Entry 7JR9 (electron microscopy, 2.95 A resolution); this record covers chains B and E of the 7 polymer chains in the assembly.

== Chain B ==
Name: Radial spoke protein 9
Organism: Chlamydomonas reinhardtii
Reference sequence: Q27YU5 (Q27YU5_CHLRE); residues 1-269 here = UniProt positions 1-269
Amino-acid sequence (269 residues; numbered 1 to 269; the number before each row is that of its first residue):
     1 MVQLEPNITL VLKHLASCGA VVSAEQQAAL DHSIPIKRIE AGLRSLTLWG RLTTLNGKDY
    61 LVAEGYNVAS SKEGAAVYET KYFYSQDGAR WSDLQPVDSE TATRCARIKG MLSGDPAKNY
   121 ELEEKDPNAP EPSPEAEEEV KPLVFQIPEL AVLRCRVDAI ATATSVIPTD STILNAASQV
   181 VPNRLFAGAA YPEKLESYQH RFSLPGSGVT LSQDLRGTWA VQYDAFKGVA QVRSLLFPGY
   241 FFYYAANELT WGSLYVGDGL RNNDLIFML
Disordered / not traced: 1, 125-141
From the paper describing this entry:
  - mutagenesis - Y244R, R261DEL: decreased stability

== Chain E ==
Name: Radial spoke protein 10
Organism: Chlamydomonas reinhardtii
Reference sequence: Q27YU4 (Q27YU4_CHLRE); residue numbers follow UniProt; this construct covers 1-216
Amino-acid sequence (216 residues; row label = number of the first residue in the row):
     1 MADDELPPQP VWEGPLDEDG KPHGLGKMEY PPPPMGEDDE EEKPGDKFEG TMEHGVRTGK
    61 GTYTWGVSGA VYTGDYVNGK KHGKGKMVYP DKGVYEGDWV EDVMQGQGTY TYPNGDIYQG
   121 AFWAGKRHGK GMYHYKGPCC QLVGDWADGG FTYGRWVYAD GSMFMGKFGG AAADSKPTAG
   181 SYFYSSSSLV QEGHFAKDGS WVGHRDPAVG KEFSVA
Disordered / not traced: 1-24, 32-44, 214-216

== Chain B / chain E interface ==
Pairs across the interface (13; chain B residue first):
  L215(B) with P207(E)
  R216(B) with S187(E); S188(E)
  R261(B) with D206(E), salt bridge
  I266(B) with Y184(E); L189(E); V190(E); Q191(E)
  F267(B) with Y182(E), hydrophobic; Y184(E); W201(E)
  L269(B) with S186(E); S187(E)
Other interface residues (no listed pair), chain E (13 interface residues in all): A208, V209

== Overview ==
6 residues of chain B face 13 of chain E across their interface, with 1 salt bridge. Its one salt-bridged
contact is R261(B)-D206(E). The paper reports that Y244R and R261DEL of chain B reduce stability.
Here chain B is Radial spoke protein 9 and chain E is Radial spoke protein 10, both from Chlamydomonas
reinhardtii. Entry 7JR9 (Chlamydomonas reinhardtii radial spoke minimal head complex) was determined by
electron microscopy (same publication as 7JRJ).
